7CRP - chains E and A of the 11 polymer chains in the assembly; structure by electron microscopy, 3.20 A resolution.

Chain E:
Protein: Histone H3
Organism: Xenopus laevis
UniProt: Q92133 (Q92133_XENLA); residues 1-135 here correspond to UniProt positions 2-136 (UniProt number = residue number + 1)
Chain sequence (135 residues; row label = number of the first residue in the row):
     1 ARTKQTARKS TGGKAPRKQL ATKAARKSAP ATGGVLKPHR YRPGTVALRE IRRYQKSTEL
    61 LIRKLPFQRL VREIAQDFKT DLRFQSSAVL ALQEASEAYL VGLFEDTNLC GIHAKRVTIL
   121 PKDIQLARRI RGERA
Unresolved in the structure: 1-36, 135
Construct notes: engineered mutation Leu36 (Lys37 in Q92133), Leu90 (Met91 in Q92133), Leu120 (Met121 in Q92133)
Modified / non-standard residues: Leu36 (norleucine; NLE); Leu90 (norleucine; NLE); Leu120 (norleucine; NLE)
What the authors report for this chain:
  - mutagenesis - Y41A, R49A, R52A: decreased catalytic activity

Chain A:
Molecule: 187-nt DNA strand
Organism: Xenopus laevis
Sequence (187 nucleotides; row label = number of the first residue in the row):
     1 ATCGGGTGAT GCCCGATCCC CTGGAGAATC CCGGTGCCGA GGCCGCTCAA TTGGTCGTAG
    61 ACAGCTCTAG CACCGCTTAA ACGCACGTAC GCGCTGTCCC CCGCGTTTTA ACCGCCAAGG
   121 GGATTACTCC CTAGTCTCCA GGCACGTGTC AGATATATAC ATCCTGTTCC AGTGCCGGTG
   181 TCGCGAT
Unresolved in the structure: 1-10, 179-187

How chain E and chain A interact:
Residue-residue contacts (12):
  Tyr41(E) - DC164(A)  phosphate contact
  Arg42(E) - DC164(A)  hydrogen bond to the phosphate
  Thr45(E) - DC164(A)  hydrogen bond to the phosphate
  Arg63(E) - DA80(A)  sugar contact
  Arg72(E) - DC71(A)  salt bridge to the phosphate
  Arg83(E) - DC71(A)  phosphate contact
  Phe84(E) - DG70(A)  sugar contact
  Phe84(E) - DC71(A)  phosphate contact
  Gln85(E) - DG70(A)  phosphate contact
  Ser86(E) - DG70(A)  phosphate contact
  Val117(E) - DG91(A)  phosphate contact
  Thr118(E) - DG91(A)  phosphate contact
Interface residues without a listed pair, chain E (12 interface residues in all): Arg116
Interface residues without a listed pair, chain A (10 interface residues in all): DA81, DA89, DC92, DC163, DT165

In short:
Chain E and chain A form an interface of 12 and 10 residues respectively, with 2 hydrogen bonds and 1 salt
bridge. Polar pairs include Arg42(E)-DC164(A), Thr45(E)-DC164(A) and Arg72(E)-DC71(A). The paper reports that
Y41A, R49A and R52A of chain E reduce catalytic activity.
Chain E is Histone H3 and chain A is a 187-nt DNA strand, both from Xenopus laevis; the structure, NSD3
bearing E1181K/T1232A dual mutation in complex with 187-bp NCP (1:1 binding mode), was determined by electron
microscopy, deposited together with 7CRO, 7CRQ and 7CRR.
